PDB entry 7JG9 | electron microscopy, 3.40 A resolution | chains B and G of the 20 polymer chains in the assembly

== Chain B ==
Molecule: ATP synthase subunit alpha
Source organism: Mycolicibacterium smegmatis
Notes: EC 7.1.2.2
UniProtKB: A0A0D6IV93 (A0A0D6IV93_MYCSM); residue numbers follow UniProt; this construct covers 1-548
Chain sequence (548 residues; each row starts with the number of its first residue):
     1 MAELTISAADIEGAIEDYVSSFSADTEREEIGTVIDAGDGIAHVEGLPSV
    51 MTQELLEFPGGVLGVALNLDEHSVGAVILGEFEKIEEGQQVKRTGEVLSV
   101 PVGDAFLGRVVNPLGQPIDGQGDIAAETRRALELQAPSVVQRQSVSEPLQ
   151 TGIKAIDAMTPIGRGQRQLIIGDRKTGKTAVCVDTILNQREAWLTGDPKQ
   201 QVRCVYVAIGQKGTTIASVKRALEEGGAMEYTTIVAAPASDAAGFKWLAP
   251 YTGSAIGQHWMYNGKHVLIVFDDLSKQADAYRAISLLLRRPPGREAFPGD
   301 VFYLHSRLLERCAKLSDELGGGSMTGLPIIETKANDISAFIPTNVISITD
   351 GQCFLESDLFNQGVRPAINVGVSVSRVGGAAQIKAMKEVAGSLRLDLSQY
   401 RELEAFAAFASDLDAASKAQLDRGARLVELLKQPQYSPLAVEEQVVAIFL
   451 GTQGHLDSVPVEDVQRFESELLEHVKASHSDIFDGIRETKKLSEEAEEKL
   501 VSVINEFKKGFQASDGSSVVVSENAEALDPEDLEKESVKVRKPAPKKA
Not modelled in the structure: 1-7, 23-28, 516-532, 547-548

== Chain G ==
Molecule: ATP synthase gamma chain
Source organism: Mycolicibacterium smegmatis
UniProtKB: A0A0D6IUE3 (A0A0D6IUE3_MYCSM); residues 1-307 here = UniProt positions 1-307
Chain sequence (307 residues; row label = number of the first residue in the row):
     1 MAATLRELRGRIRSAGSIKKITKAQELIATSRIAKAQARVEAARPYAAEI
    51 TNMLTELAGASALDHPLLVERKQPKRAGVLVVSSDRGLCGAYNANVLRRA
   101 EELFSLLRDEGKDPVLYVVGRKALGYFSFRQRTVVESWTGFSERPTYENA
   151 REIADTLVNAFMAGADDEGDDAGADGILGVDELHIVFTEFRSMLSQTAVA
   201 RRAAPMEVEYVGEVETGPRTLYSFEPDPETLFDALLPRYIATRVYAALLE
   251 AAASESASRRRAMKSATDNADDLIKALTLAANRERQAQITQEISEIVGGA
   301 NALAGSK
Not modelled in the structure: 1-3, 165-177, 214-221, 304-307

== Interface between chain B and chain G ==
Contacting residue pairs (21; chain B residue first):
  Glu534(B) with Ala200(G); Arg201(G); Arg202(G), hydrogen bond (backbone-backbone)
  Glu536(B) with Arg202(G), hydrogen bond (backbone-backbone); Met206(G); Glu207(G), hydrogen bond (backbone-backbone)
  Ser537(B) with Glu207(G)
  Val538(B) with Glu207(G), hydrogen bond (backbone-backbone); Val208(G); Glu209(G), hydrogen bond (backbone-backbone)
  Lys539(B) with Thr55(G); Glu209(G)
  Val540(B) with Glu209(G), hydrogen bond (backbone-backbone); Tyr210(G); Val211(G), hydrogen bond (backbone-backbone)
  Arg541(B) with Val211(G); Gly212(G); Glu213(G)
  Lys542(B) with Tyr210(G); Val211(G), hydrogen bond (backbone-backbone)
  Pro543(B) with Val211(G)
Other interface residues (no listed pair), chain B (12 interface residues in all): Pro292, Leu533, Lys535
Other interface residues (no listed pair), chain G (13 interface residues in all): Glu295

== Summary ==
The interface between chain B and chain G involves 12 residues on one side and 13 on the other; the contacts
include 8 hydrogen bonds. Backbone hydrogen bonds pair Glu534(B)-Arg202(G), Glu536(B)-Arg202(G) and
Glu536(B)-Glu207(G).
Here chain B is ATP synthase subunit alpha and chain G is ATP synthase gamma chain, both from
Mycolicibacterium smegmatis. Entry 7JG9 (Cryo-EM structure of bedaquiline-saturated mycobacterium smegmatis
ATP synthase rotational state 2 (backbone model)) was determined by electron microscopy (same publication as
7JG5, 7JG6, 7JG7, 7JG8, 7JGA, 7JGB and 7JGC).
